PDB entry 2IHU | X-ray diffraction, 2.05 A resolution | chains A and B of the 4 polymer chains in the assembly

== Chain A (and B) ==
Name: Carboxyethylarginine synthase
Source organism: Streptomyces clavuligerus
Notes: EC 2.5.1.66; chain B of this document is another copy of the same molecule, construct and numbering; everything in this record applies to it too
UniProt: Q9LCV9 (Q9LCV9_STRCL); residues 1-573 here = UniProt positions 1-573
Amino-acid sequence (573 residues; each row starts with the number of its first residue):
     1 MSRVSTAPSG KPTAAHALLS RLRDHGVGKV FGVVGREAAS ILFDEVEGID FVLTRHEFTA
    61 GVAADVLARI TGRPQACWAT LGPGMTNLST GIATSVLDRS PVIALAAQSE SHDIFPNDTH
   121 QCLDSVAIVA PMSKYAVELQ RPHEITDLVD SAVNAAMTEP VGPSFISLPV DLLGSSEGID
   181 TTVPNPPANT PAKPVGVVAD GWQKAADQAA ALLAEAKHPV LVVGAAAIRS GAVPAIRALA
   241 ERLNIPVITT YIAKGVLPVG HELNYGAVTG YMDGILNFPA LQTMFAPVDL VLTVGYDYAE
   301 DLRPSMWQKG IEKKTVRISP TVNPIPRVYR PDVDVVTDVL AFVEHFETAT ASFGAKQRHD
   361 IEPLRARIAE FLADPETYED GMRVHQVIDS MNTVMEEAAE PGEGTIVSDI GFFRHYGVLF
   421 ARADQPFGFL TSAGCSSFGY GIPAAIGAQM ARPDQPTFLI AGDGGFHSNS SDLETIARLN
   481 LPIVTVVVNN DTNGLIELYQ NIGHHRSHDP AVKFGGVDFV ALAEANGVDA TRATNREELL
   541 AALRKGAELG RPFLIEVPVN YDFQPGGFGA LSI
Not modelled in the structure: 1-10, 573 (chain B: 1-10, 563-573)
Ion coordination: K+: Glu396, Ala399; Mg2+: Asp463, Asn490, Thr492 (together with TP9)
Residues lining bound ligands:
  - d(-)-tartaric acid (TAR): Tyr271, Ile410, Arg414, His415, Ser436, Leu495, Tyr499
  - TP9 ((3Z)-4-{[(4-amino-2-methylpyrimidin-5-yl)methyl]amino}-3-mercaptopent-3-en-1-yl trihydrogen diphosphate), molecule 1: Val33, Val34, Gly35, Glu57, Thr80, Pro83, Gly84, Asn87, Gln121
  - TP9, molecule 2: Ile410, Gly411, Phe412, Phe413, Ser436, Ser437, Phe438, Gly462, Asp463, Gly464, Gly465, Asn490, Thr492, Asn493, Gly494, Leu495, Ile496, Tyr561

== Interface between chain A and chain B ==
Pairs across the interface (171; chain A residue first):
  Val34(A) with Ile496(B)
  Gly35(A) with Ile496(B)
  Arg36(A) with Ile496(B); Tyr499(B)
  Ala38(A) with Ile496(B), hydrophobic; Gln500(B); His504(B), hydrogen bond (backbone-side chain)
  Ala39(A) with Tyr499(B); Gly503(B); His504(B), hydrogen bond (backbone-side chain)
  Ser40(A) with His504(B)
  Ile41(A) with His504(B)
  Leu42(A) with Gln500(B); His504(B); Arg506(B); His508(B)
  Phe43(A) with His508(B)
  Asp44(A) with Arg506(B), salt bridge; His508(B)
  Phe51(A) with Pro510(B); Ala511(B), hydrophobic
  Leu53(A) with Pro510(B); Ala511(B); Val512(B); Lys513(B); Phe514(B), hydrophobic
  Arg55(A) with Phe438(B); Asp463(B), hydrogen bond (side chain-backbone); Gly464(B); His467(B); Ser468(B); Phe514(B)
  His56(A) with Ser468(B)
  Pro83(A) with Thr90(B); Cys435(B); Ser437(B)
  Thr86(A) with Ser89(B); Thr90(B), hydrogen bond; Met132(B)
  Asn87(A) with Thr90(B), hydrogen bond
  Ser89(A) with Thr86(B)
  Thr90(A) with Pro83(B); Thr86(B), hydrogen bond; Asn87(B), hydrogen bond
  Ala93(A) with Leu123(B), hydrophobic
  Val96(A) with Asn117(B)
  Leu97(A) with Asn117(B); Thr119(B); Leu123(B), hydrophobic
  Arg99(A) with Asn117(B), hydrogen bond (side chain-backbone); Asp118(B), salt bridge
  His112(A) with Arg327(B), hydrogen bond (backbone-side chain)
  Asp113(A) with Tyr298(B), hydrogen bond; Val328(B)
  Phe115(A) with Ile325(B), hydrophobic; Arg327(B)
  Asn117(A) with Val96(B); Leu97(B); Arg99(B), hydrogen bond (backbone-side chain); Pro131(B), hydrogen bond (side chain-backbone)
  Asp118(A) with Arg99(B), salt bridge; Tyr298(B); Ala299(B), hydrogen bond (backbone-backbone); Pro324(B)
  Thr119(A) with Leu97(B); Tyr298(B)
  His120(A) with Asp301(B); Ala433(B), hydrogen bond (side chain-backbone); Gly434(B); Ser436(B)
  Gln121(A) with Gly434(B), hydrogen bond (backbone-backbone); Cys435(B), hydrogen bond (side chain-backbone); Ser436(B), hydrogen bond (side chain-backbone)
  Cys122(A) with Leu97(B)
  Leu123(A) with Ala93(B), hydrophobic; Val96(B), hydrophobic; Leu97(B), hydrophobic
  Ala127(A) with Ala127(B); Pro131(B), hydrophobic
  Ile128(A) with Ile128(B); Pro131(B), hydrophobic; Met132(B), hydrophobic
  Pro131(A) with Asn117(B), hydrogen bond (backbone-side chain); Ala127(B), hydrophobic; Ile128(B), hydrophobic
  Met132(A) with Thr86(B); Ile128(B), hydrophobic
  Tyr298(A) with Asp113(B), hydrogen bond; Asp118(B); Thr119(B)
  Ala299(A) with Asp118(B), hydrogen bond (backbone-backbone); His120(B)
  Asp301(A) with His120(B)
  Pro324(A) with Asp118(B)
  Ile325(A) with Phe115(B), hydrophobic
  Arg327(A) with His112(B), hydrogen bond (side chain-backbone); Phe115(B)
  Val328(A) with Asp113(B)
  Ala433(A) with His120(B), hydrogen bond (backbone-side chain)
  Gly434(A) with His120(B), hydrogen bond (backbone-side chain); Gln121(B), hydrogen bond (backbone-backbone)
  Cys435(A) with Pro83(B); Gln121(B), hydrogen bond (backbone-side chain)
  Ser436(A) with Pro83(B); His120(B); Gln121(B), hydrogen bond (backbone-side chain)
  Ser437(A) with Pro83(B)
  Phe438(A) with Arg55(B); Glu57(B)
  Asp463(A) with Arg55(B), hydrogen bond (backbone-side chain)
  Gly464(A) with Arg55(B)
  His467(A) with Arg55(B); Ser471(B), hydrogen bond (backbone-side chain); Asn526(B), hydrogen bond
  Ser468(A) with Arg55(B); His56(B)
  Ser470(A) with Ser471(B), hydrogen bond
  Ser471(A) with His467(B), hydrogen bond (side chain-backbone); Ser470(B), hydrogen bond
  Glu474(A) with Phe514(B); Gly515(B), hydrogen bond (side chain-backbone); Val517(B)
  Arg478(A) with Lys513(B); Gly515(B)
  Asn493(A) with Leu53(B)
  Ile496(A) with Val34(B); Gly35(B); Arg36(B); Ala38(B), hydrophobic
  Tyr499(A) with Arg36(B); Ala39(B)
  Gln500(A) with Ala38(B); Leu42(B)
  Gly503(A) with Ala39(B)
  His504(A) with Ala38(B), hydrogen bond (side chain-backbone); Ala39(B), hydrogen bond (side chain-backbone); Ser40(B); Ile41(B); Leu42(B)
  Arg506(A) with Leu42(B); Asp44(B), salt bridge
  His508(A) with Leu42(B); Phe43(B); Asp44(B)
  Pro510(A) with Phe51(B); Leu53(B)
  Ala511(A) with Val34(B), hydrophobic; Phe51(B), hydrophobic; Leu53(B)
  Val512(A) with Leu53(B)
  Lys513(A) with Leu53(B); Arg478(B)
  Phe514(A) with Leu53(B), hydrophobic; Arg55(B); Glu474(B); Arg478(B)
  Gly515(A) with Glu474(B), hydrogen bond (backbone-side chain); Arg478(B)
  Val517(A) with Glu474(B); Ala525(B)
  Asp518(A) with Ala525(B), hydrogen bond (backbone-backbone)
  Ala521(A) with Ala525(B), hydrophobic
  Leu522(A) with Leu522(B), hydrophobic; Ala525(B); Asn526(B)
  Ala525(A) with Val517(B); Asp518(B), hydrogen bond (backbone-backbone); Ala521(B), hydrophobic; Leu522(B)
  Asn526(A) with His467(B), hydrogen bond; Leu522(B)
Other interface residues (no listed pair), chain A (86 interface residues in all): Val33, Glu45, Thr54, Glu57, Asp124, Arg414, Ser507, Gly516
Other interface residues (no listed pair), chain B (85 interface residues in all): Val33, Glu45, Thr54, Cys122, Asp124, Asn493, Ser507, Gly516

== Overview ==
86 residues of chain A and 85 residues of chain B are in contact, with 39 hydrogen bonds and 4 salt bridges.
Polar contacts include Asp44(A)-Arg506(B), Arg99(A)-Asp118(B) and Ala38(A)-His504(B). Ligands of chain A:
compound TP9 and d(-)-tartaric acid. Glu396(A) and Ala399(A) form the K+ site.
Both chains are Carboxyethylarginine synthase (Streptomyces clavuligerus). Entry 2IHU (Carboxyethylarginine
synthase from Streptomyces clavuligerus: putative reaction intermediate complex) was determined by X-ray
diffraction (same publication as 2IHT and 2IHV).
